8QSP - chains A and B of the 4 polymer chains in the assembly; structure by electron microscopy, 3.69 A resolution.

# Chain A (and B)
Protein: Mucin-5AC
Organism: Homo sapiens
Notes: chain B of this document is another copy of the same molecule, construct and numbering; everything in this record applies to it too
UniProtKB: P98088 (MUC5A_HUMAN); numbering as in UniProt (aligned over 901-1366)
Chain sequence (511 residues; row label = number of the first residue in the row):
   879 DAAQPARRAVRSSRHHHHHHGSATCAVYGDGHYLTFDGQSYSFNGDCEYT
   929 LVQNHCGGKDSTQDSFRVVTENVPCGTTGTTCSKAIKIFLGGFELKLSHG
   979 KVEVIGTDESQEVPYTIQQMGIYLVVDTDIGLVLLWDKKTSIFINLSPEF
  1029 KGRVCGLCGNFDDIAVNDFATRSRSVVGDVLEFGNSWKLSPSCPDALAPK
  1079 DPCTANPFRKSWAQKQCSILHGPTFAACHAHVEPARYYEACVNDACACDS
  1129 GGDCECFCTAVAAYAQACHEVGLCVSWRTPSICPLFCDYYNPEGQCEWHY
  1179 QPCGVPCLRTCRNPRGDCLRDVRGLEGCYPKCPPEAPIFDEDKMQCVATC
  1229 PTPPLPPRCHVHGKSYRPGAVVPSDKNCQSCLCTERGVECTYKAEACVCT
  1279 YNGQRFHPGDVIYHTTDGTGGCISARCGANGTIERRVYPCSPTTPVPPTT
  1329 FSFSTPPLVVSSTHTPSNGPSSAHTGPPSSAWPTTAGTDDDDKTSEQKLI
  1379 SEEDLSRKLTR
Not modelled in the structure: 879-898, 1230-1389 (chain B: 879-894, 1230-1389)
Disulfide bonds: Cys903-Cys1036, Cys925-Cys1071, Cys934-Cys1033, Cys953-Cys960, Cys1081-Cys1124, Cys1095-Cys1119, Cys1106-Cys1146, Cys1126-Cys1134, Cys1136-Cys1161, Cys1152-Cys1181, Cys1165-Cys1206, Cys1185-Cys1196, Cys1189-Cys1228, Cys1210-Cys1224
Construct notes: expression tag (879-900, 1367-1389); engineered mutation Gln996 (Arg in P98088)
Bound ions: Ca2+: Asp915, Asn1038, Asp1040, Ile1042, Asn1045, Asp1046
UniProt features mapped onto this chain:
  - glycosylation: Asn1308 (N-linked (GlcNAc...) asparagine)
From the paper describing this entry:
  - self-association interface (contacts with another copy of this molecule); pairs are residue here / residue on that copy: Arg1198-Arg1193, Arg1198-Asp1195, Arg1198-Cys1185, Asp1199-Arg1198 (salt bridge)

# Interface between chain A and chain B
Cross-chain cystine bridges: Cys1174(A)-Cys1174(B)
Pairs across the interface - 42 pairs, chain A then chain B:
  Thr955(A) - Phe1086(B)
  Phe1086(A) - Ser1128(B)
  Arg1087(A) - Asp1127(B)  hydrogen bond (side chain-backbone)
  Arg1087(A) - Gly1129(B)
  Trp1090(A) - Ser1128(B)
  Trp1090(A) - Gly1129(B)
  Trp1090(A) - Gly1130(B)
  Asp1127(A) - Arg1087(B)  hydrogen bond (backbone-side chain)
  Ser1128(A) - Arg1087(B)
  Ser1128(A) - Trp1090(B)
  Gly1129(A) - Trp1090(B)
  Gly1129(A) - Asp1131(B)
  Gly1130(A) - Trp1090(B)
  Gly1130(A) - Asp1131(B)  hydrogen bond (backbone-side chain)
  Asp1131(A) - Gly1129(B)
  Asp1131(A) - Gly1130(B)  hydrogen bond (side chain-backbone)
  Asp1131(A) - Asp1131(B)
  Cys1132(A) - Cys1132(B)  hydrophobic
  Pro1158(A) - Tyr1167(B)
  Pro1158(A) - Tyr1168(B)
  Pro1162(A) - Pro1162(B)
  Pro1162(A) - Phe1164(B)  hydrophobic
  Leu1163(A) - Leu1163(B)
  Leu1163(A) - Phe1164(B)  hydrogen bond (backbone-backbone)
  Phe1164(A) - Arg1156(B)
  Phe1164(A) - Thr1157(B)
  Phe1164(A) - Pro1158(B)
  Phe1164(A) - Pro1162(B)  hydrophobic
  Phe1164(A) - Leu1163(B)
  Asp1166(A) - His1177(B)
  Asp1166(A) - Tyr1178(B)  hydrogen bond (side chain-backbone)
  Tyr1167(A) - Arg1156(B)
  Tyr1167(A) - Pro1158(B)
  Tyr1168(A) - Pro1158(B)
  Gly1172(A) - Lys1209(B)  hydrogen bond (backbone-side chain)
  Cys1174(A) - Cys1174(B)  disulfide
  Cys1174(A) - His1177(B)
  His1177(A) - Asp1166(B)
  His1177(A) - Asn1169(B)  hydrogen bond
  His1177(A) - Cys1174(B)
  Tyr1178(A) - Phe1164(B)  hydrophobic
  Tyr1178(A) - Asp1166(B)  hydrogen bond (backbone-side chain)
Also at the interface, not in a pair above, chain A (27 interface residues in all): Arg1156, Thr1157, Ser1159, Cys1165, Asn1169, Trp1176
Also at the interface, not in a pair above, chain B (26 interface residues in all): Glu1133, Cys1165, Cys1206

# In short
Chain A and chain B form an interface of 27 and 26 residues respectively; the contacts include 1 disulfide
bond and 9 hydrogen bonds. Polar pairs include Arg1087(A)-Asp1127(B), Gly1130(A)-Asp1131(B) and
Asp1166(A)-Tyr1178(B). Asp915(A), Asn1038(A), Asp1040(A), Ile1042(A), Asn1045(A) and Asp1046(A) form the Ca2+
site. From the paper: a self-association interface involving Arg1198(A) and Asp1199(A).
Both chains are Mucin-5AC (Homo sapiens). Entry 8QSP (MUC5AC D3 assembly. SNP rs36189285: Arg996Gln) was
determined by electron microscopy together with 8QTB, 8QTV, 8R1U and 8R1Z from the same study.
